3TNM - chains H and L; structure by X-ray diffraction, 1.85 A resolution.

# Chain H
Molecule: Fab heavy chain of human anti-HIV-1 Env antibody A32
Organism: Homo sapiens
Notes: antibody fragment or engineered binder
Sequence (231 residues; each row starts with the number of its first residue; a row labelled like 35A-35B holds insertion residues (35A, then the next letters in order)):
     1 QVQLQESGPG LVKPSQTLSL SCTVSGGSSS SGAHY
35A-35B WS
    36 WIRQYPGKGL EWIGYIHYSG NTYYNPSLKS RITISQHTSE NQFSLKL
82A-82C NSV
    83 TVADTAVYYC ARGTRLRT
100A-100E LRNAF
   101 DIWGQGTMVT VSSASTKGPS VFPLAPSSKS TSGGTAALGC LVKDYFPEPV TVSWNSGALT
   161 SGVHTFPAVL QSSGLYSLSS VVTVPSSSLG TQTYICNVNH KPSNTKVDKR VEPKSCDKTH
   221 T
Disordered / not traced: 128-130, 215-221
Disulfides: Cys22-Cys92, Cys140-Cys196

# Chain L
Molecule: Fab light chain of human anti-HIV-1 Env antibody A32
Organism: Homo sapiens
Notes: antibody fragment or engineered binder
Sequence (216 residues; row label = number of the first residue in the row; a row labelled like 27A-27C holds insertion residues (27A, then the next letters in order)):
     2 QSVLTQPPSA SGSPGQSVTI SCTGTS
27A-27C SDV
    28 GGYNYVSWYQ HHPGKAPKLI ISEVNNRPSG VPDRFSGSKS GNTASLTVSG LQAEDEAEYY
    88 CSSYTDIH
   95A N
    96 FVFGGGTKLT V
  106A L
   107 GQPKAAPSVT LFPPSSEELQ ANKATLVCLI SDFYPGAVTV AWKADSSPVK AGVETTTPSK
   167 QSNNKYAASS YLSLTPEQWK SHRSYSCQVT HEGSTVEKTV APTECS
Disordered / not traced: 2-3, 209-212
Disulfides: Cys23-Cys88, Cys134-Cys193

# Chain H / chain L interface
Residue-residue contacts - 74 pairs, chain H then chain L:
  Ile37(H) with Phe98(L), hydrophobic
  Gln39(H) with Tyr87(L), hydrogen bond
  Gly42(H) with Thr163(L)
  Leu45(H) with Tyr87(L), hydrophobic; Phe98(L), hydrophobic
  Trp47(H) with Asn95A(L); Phe96(L); Phe98(L)
  Tyr58(H) with His95(L), hydrogen bond (side chain-backbone); Asn95A(L)
  Pro61(H) with Asn95A(L)
  Tyr91(H) with His38(L); Pro44(L)
  Arg99(H) with Glu50(L)
  Thr100(H) with Ser49(L), hydrogen bond (backbone-side chain); Glu50(L), hydrogen bond (backbone-side chain)
  Leu100A(H) with Leu46(L), hydrophobic; Ser49(L); Glu50(L), hydrogen bond (backbone-side chain)
  Arg100B(H) with Tyr32(L), hydrogen bond; Glu50(L), hydrogen bond (backbone-side chain)
  Asn100C(H) with Tyr32(L); Tyr91(L); Phe96(L)
  Ala100D(H) with Tyr36(L); Leu46(L), hydrophobic; Ser49(L)
  Phe100E(H) with Tyr36(L), hydrogen bond (backbone-side chain); Leu46(L); Phe96(L), hydrophobic
  Asp101(H) with Leu46(L)
  Trp103(H) with Tyr36(L); Ala43(L); Pro44(L)
  Gly104(H) with Ala43(L); Pro44(L)
  Gln105(H) with Gly41(L); Ala43(L)
  Phe122(H) with Ser121(L); Glu124(L); Lys129(L)
  Pro123(H) with Ser121(L); Glu123(L)
  Leu124(H) with Phe118(L), hydrophobic
  Ala125(H) with Phe118(L)
  Ala137(H) with Thr116(L); Phe118(L)
  Leu141(H) with Tyr177(L), hydrophobic
  Lys143(H) with Glu124(L); Lys129(L); Thr131(L)
  Asp144(H) with Lys129(L)
  His164(H) with Ser137(L); Asp138(L), salt bridge; Gln167(L)
  Phe166(H) with Leu135(L), hydrophobic; Ile136(L); Ala173(L), hydrophobic; Ala174(L)
  Pro167(H) with Thr162(L); Thr163(L); Ser165(L); Ser175(L)
  Ala168(H) with Thr162(L)
  Val169(H) with Glu160(L); Thr162(L); Tyr177(L), hydrophobic
  Gln171(H) with Glu160(L)
  Leu178(H) with Tyr177(L)
  Ser179(H) with Val133(L); Leu135(L); Tyr177(L), hydrogen bond
  Val181(H) with Leu135(L), hydrophobic
  Lys209(H) with Glu123(L), salt bridge
Other interface residues (no listed pair), chain H (44 interface residues in all): Arg97, Leu98, Val121, Ser127, Leu138, Gly139, Ser177
Other interface residues (no listed pair), chain L (41 interface residues in all): Ser34, Lys42, Asn53, Ala127, Thr161

# Summary
The interface between chain H and chain L involves 44 residues on one side and 41 on the other; the contacts
include 9 hydrogen bonds and 2 salt bridges. Among the polar pairs are His164(H)-Asp138(L),
Lys209(H)-Glu123(L) and Gln39(H)-Tyr87(L).
Here chain H is Fab heavy chain of human anti-HIV-1 Env antibody A32 and chain L is Fab light chain of human
anti-HIV-1 Env antibody A32, both from Homo sapiens. Entry 3TNM (Crystal structure of A32 Fab, an ADCC
mediating anti-HIV-1 antibody) was determined by X-ray diffraction.
